6Y20 - chains A and B of the 4 polymer chains in the assembly; structure by X-ray diffraction, 1.85 A resolution.

# Chain A
Molecule: Protein scalloped
Source organism: Drosophila melanogaster
UniProtKB: P30052 (SCAL_DROME); residue numbers follow UniProt; this construct covers 222-440
Sequence (219 residues; row label = number of the first residue in the row):
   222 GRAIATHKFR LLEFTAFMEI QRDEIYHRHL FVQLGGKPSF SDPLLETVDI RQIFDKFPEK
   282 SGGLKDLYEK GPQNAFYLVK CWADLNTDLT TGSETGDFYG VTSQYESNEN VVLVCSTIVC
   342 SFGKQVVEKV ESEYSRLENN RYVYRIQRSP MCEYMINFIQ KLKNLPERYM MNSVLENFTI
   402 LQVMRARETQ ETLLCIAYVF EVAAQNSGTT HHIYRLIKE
Unresolved in the structure: 311-316
Modified positions: Lys350 (N~6~-tetradecanoyl-L-lysine; MYK)
Reported in the primary citation:
  - mutagenesis - D276A (3.6 kcal/mol), Y435H (4.11 kcal/mol): decreased binding to Yki30-146
  - mutagenesis - Y435H: unchanged stability

# Chain B
Molecule: Protein scalloped
Source organism: Drosophila melanogaster
UniProtKB: P30052 (SCAL_DROME); residue numbers follow UniProt; this construct covers 222-440
Sequence (219 residues; row label = number of the first residue in the row):
   222 GRAIATHKFR LLEFTAFMEI QRDEIYHRHL FVQLGGKPSF SDPLLETVDI RQIFDKFPEK
   282 SGGLKDLYEK GPQNAFYLVK CWADLNTDLT TGSETGDFYG VTSQYESNEN VVLVCSTIVC
   342 SFGKQVVEKV ESEYSRLENN RYVYRIQRSP MCEYMINFIQ KLKNLPERYM MNSVLENFTI
   402 LQVMRARETQ ETLLCIAYVF EVAAQNSGTT HHIYRLIKE
Unresolved in the structure: 222, 257-259, 311-317

# Interface between chain A and chain B
Residue-residue contacts - 33 pairs, chain A then chain B:
  Pro279(A) - Glu374(B)
  Glu280(A) - Glu374(B)  hydrogen bond (backbone-side chain)
  Lys281(A) - Ile377(B)
  Lys281(A) - Asn378(B)
  Lys281(A) - Gln381(B)  hydrogen bond
  Ser282(A) - Asp318(B)  hydrogen bond (side chain-backbone)
  Ser282(A) - Phe319(B)
  Ser282(A) - Tyr320(B)
  Ser282(A) - Ile377(B)
  Asp287(A) - Asp318(B)
  Gly344(A) - Glu374(B)
  Gln346(A) - Val348(B)
  Gln346(A) - Glu349(B)  hydrogen bond (side chain-backbone)
  Gln346(A) - Cys373(B)
  Val347(A) - Val348(B)
  Val347(A) - Glu349(B)  hydrogen bond (backbone-backbone)
  Val348(A) - Glu349(B)
  Glu349(A) - Glu349(B)  hydrogen bond (backbone-backbone)
  Glu349(A) - Lys350(B)  salt bridge
  Glu349(A) - Val351(B)  hydrogen bond (backbone-backbone)
  Lys350(A) - Val351(B)
  Val351(A) - Val351(B)  hydrogen bond (backbone-backbone)
  Val351(A) - Glu352(B)
  Val351(A) - Ser353(B)  hydrogen bond (backbone-backbone)
  Glu352(A) - Ser353(B)
  Glu352(A) - Arg408(B)  salt bridge
  Ser353(A) - Ser353(B)  hydrogen bond (backbone-backbone)
  Ser353(A) - Glu354(B)  hydrogen bond
  Ser353(A) - Tyr355(B)
  Glu354(A) - Tyr355(B)  hydrogen bond
  Tyr355(A) - Tyr355(B)  hydrophobic
  Arg408(A) - Glu354(B)  salt bridge
  Arg408(A) - Arg366(B)
Interface residues without a listed pair, chain A (20 interface residues in all): Lys291, Arg406, Gln411
Interface residues without a listed pair, chain B (23 interface residues in all): Val347, Arg357, Gln368, Arg369, Pro371

# In short
The interface between chain A and chain B involves 20 residues on one side and 23 on the other; the contacts
include 12 hydrogen bonds and 3 salt bridges. Polar pairs include Glu349(A)-Lys350(B), Glu352(A)-Arg408(B) and
Arg408(A)-Glu354(B). The paper reports that D276A and Y435H of chain A reduce binding to Yki30-146; Y435H of
chain A leaves stability unchanged.
Chain A is Protein scalloped and chain B is Protein scalloped, both from Drosophila melanogaster; the
structure, Crystal structure of Protein Scalloped (222-440) bound to Protein Vestigial (298-337), was
determined by X-ray diffraction.
